8XA2 - chains V and Z of the 8 polymer chains in the assembly; structure by electron microscopy, 4.00 A resolution.

# Chain V
Molecule: Tri2B
Source organism: Human alphaherpesvirus 3
Sequence (263 residues; each row starts with the number of its first residue; note: 50 numbers in that range are skipped by the numbering (no residue carries them; nothing is unmodelled there)):
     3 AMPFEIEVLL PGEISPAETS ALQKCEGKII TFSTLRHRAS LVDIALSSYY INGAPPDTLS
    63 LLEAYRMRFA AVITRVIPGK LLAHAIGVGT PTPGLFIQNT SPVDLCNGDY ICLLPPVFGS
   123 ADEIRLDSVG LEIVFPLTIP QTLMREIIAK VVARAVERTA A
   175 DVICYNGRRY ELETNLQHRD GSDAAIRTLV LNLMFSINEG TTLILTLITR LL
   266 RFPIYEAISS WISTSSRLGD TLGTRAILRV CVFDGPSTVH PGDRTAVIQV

# Chain Z
Molecule: Tri1
Source organism: Human alphaherpesvirus 3
Sequence (286 residues; numbered 115 to 477; 77 numbers in that range are skipped by the numbering (no residue carries them; nothing is unmodelled there); the number before each row is that of its first residue):
   115 FKSTTQLIQQ VSLTDFFRPD IEHAGSTVLI LRHPTDLPAL ARHRAPPGRQ TERLAEAWGQ
   175 LLEAS
   192 RAYVTSLSFI AACRAEEYTD KQAAEANRTA IVSAYGCSRM GARLIRFSEC LRAMVQCHVF
   252 PHRFISFFGS LLEYTIQDNL CNITAVAKGP QEAARTDKTS TRRVTANIPA CVFWDVDKDL
   312 HLSADGLKHV FLVFVYTQRR QREGVRLHLA LSQLNEQCFG RGIGFLLGAR I
   428 CMYAAYTLIG TIPSESVRYT RRMERFGGYN VPTIWLEGVV WGGTNTWNEC

# Interface between chain V and chain Z
Residue-residue contacts (19; chain V residue first):
  Ala3(V) - Thr118(Z)
  Leu37(V) - Gly317(Z)
  Arg38(V) - Glu442(Z)
  His39(V) - Glu442(Z)  hydrogen bond (backbone-side chain)
  Arg68(V) - Cys349(Z)
  Met69(V) - Cys349(Z)  hydrophobic
  Met69(V) - Arg352(Z)  hydrogen bond
  Phe71(V) - His320(Z)
  Phe71(V) - Gln344(Z)
  Phe71(V) - Asn346(Z)
  Val90(V) - Leu318(Z)  hydrophobic
  Phe209(V) - Cys428(Z)  hydrophobic
  Phe209(V) - Met429(Z)  hydrophobic
  Arg266(V) - Arg163(Z)  hydrogen bond (backbone-side chain)
  Phe267(V) - Arg163(Z)
  Arg282(V) - Asn475(Z)  hydrogen bond
  Arg282(V) - Glu476(Z)  hydrogen bond (side chain-backbone)
  Asp285(V) - Gln348(Z)  hydrogen bond (backbone-side chain)
  Thr286(V) - Gln348(Z)
Interface residues without a listed pair, chain V (17 interface residues in all): Phe6, Thr36, Pro268
Interface residues without a listed pair, chain Z (19 interface residues in all): Ser314, Asp316, Leu345, Cys477

# In short
17 residues of chain V face 19 of chain Z across their interface, with 6 hydrogen bonds. Polar pairs include
His39(V)-Glu442(Z), Met69(V)-Arg352(Z) and Arg266(V)-Arg163(Z).
Chain V is Tri2B and chain Z is Tri1, both from Human alphaherpesvirus 3; the structure, Penton capsomer of
the VZV B-Capsid, was determined by electron microscopy together with 8X9W, 8X9X, 8X9Y, 8X9Z, 8XA0, 8XA1 and
8XA3 from the same study.
